Entry 7P0M (electron microscopy, 2.75 A resolution); this record covers chains B and H of the 13 polymer chains in the assembly.

Chain B:
Molecule: Lon protease homolog, mitochondrial
From: Homo sapiens
Notes: EC 3.4.21.53
Reference sequence: P36776 (LONM_HUMAN); numbering as in UniProt (aligned over 67-959)
Amino-acid sequence (895 residues; row label = number of the first residue in the row):
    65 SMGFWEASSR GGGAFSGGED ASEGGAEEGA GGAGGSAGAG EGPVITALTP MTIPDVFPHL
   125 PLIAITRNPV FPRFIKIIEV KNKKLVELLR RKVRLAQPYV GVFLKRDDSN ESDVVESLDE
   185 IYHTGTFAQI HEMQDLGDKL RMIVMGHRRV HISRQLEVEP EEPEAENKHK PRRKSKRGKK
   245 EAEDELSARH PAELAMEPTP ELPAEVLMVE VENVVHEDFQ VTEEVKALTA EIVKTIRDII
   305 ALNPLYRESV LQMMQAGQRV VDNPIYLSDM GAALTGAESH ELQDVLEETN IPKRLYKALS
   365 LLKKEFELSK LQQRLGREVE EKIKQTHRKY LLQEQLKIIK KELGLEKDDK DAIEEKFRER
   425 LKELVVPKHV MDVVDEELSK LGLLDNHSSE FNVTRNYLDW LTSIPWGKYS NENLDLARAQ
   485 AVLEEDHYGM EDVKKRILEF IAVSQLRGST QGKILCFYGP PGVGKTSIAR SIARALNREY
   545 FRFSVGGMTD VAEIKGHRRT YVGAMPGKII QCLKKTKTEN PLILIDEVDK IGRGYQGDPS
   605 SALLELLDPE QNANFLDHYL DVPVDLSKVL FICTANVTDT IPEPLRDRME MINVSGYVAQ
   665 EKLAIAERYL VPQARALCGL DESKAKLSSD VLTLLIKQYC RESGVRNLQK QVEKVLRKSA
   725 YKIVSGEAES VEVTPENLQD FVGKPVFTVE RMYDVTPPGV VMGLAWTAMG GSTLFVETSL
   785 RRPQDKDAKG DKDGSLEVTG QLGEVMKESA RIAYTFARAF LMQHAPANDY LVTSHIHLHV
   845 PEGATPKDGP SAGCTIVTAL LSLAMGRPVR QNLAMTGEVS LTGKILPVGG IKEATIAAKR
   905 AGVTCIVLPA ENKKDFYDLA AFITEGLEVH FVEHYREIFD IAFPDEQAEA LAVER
Unresolved in the structure: 65-409, 791-794, 950-959
Sequence notes: expression tag (65-66); engineered mutation A898 (Lys in P36776)
Bound ions: Mg2+: T530 (together with ATP)
Small-molecule neighbours: ATP (adenosine-5'-triphosphate): D490, H491, Y492, M494, P524, P525, G526, V527, G528, K529, T530, S531, E591, N640, Y661, I669, Y673, V709, R710, Q713
UniProt features mapped onto this chain:
  - active site: S855
  - binding site (ATP): G523 to T530

Chain H:
Molecule: Unknown peptide from human mitochondrial transcription factor A (TFAM)
From: Homo sapiens
Amino-acid sequence (11 residues; row label = number of the first residue in the row; X marks 11 residues of unknown identity (built as UNK)):
   387 XXXXXXXXXX X
Unresolved in the structure: 391-397

Interface between chain B and chain H:
Chain B side of the interface, 13 residues: A769, W770, T771, S776, L778, M810, P850, K851, D852, G853, P854, S855, A856

In short:
Chain B and chain H make no direct contact in this assembly. Ligands of chain B: ATP. UniProt lists
active-site residue S855(B) and 8 ATP-binding residues on chain B.
Chain B is Lon protease homolog, mitochondrial and chain H is Unknown peptide from human mitochondrial
transcription factor A (TFAM), both from Homo sapiens; the structure, Human mitochondrial Lon protease with
substrate in the ATPase and protease domains, was determined by electron microscopy.
